Entry 5MPP (electron microscopy, 3.90 A resolution); this record covers chains A and q of the 60 polymer chains in the assembly.

# Chain A (and q)
Molecule: 6,7-dimethyl-8-ribityllumazine synthase
Source organism: Aquifex aeolicus
Notes: EC 2.5.1.78; chain q of this document is another copy of the same molecule, construct and numbering; everything in this record applies to it too
UniProt: O66529 (RISB_AQUAE); residues 1-154 here = UniProt positions 1-154
Chain sequence (154 residues; numbered 1 to 154; the number before each row is that of its first residue):
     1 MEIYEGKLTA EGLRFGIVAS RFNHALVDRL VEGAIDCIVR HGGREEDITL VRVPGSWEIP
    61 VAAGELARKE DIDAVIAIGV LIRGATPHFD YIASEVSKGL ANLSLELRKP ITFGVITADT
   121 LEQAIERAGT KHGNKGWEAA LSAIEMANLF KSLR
Sequence notes: conflict Glu2 (Gln in O66529)
Curated features (UniProtKB/Swiss-Prot):
  - active site: His88 (Proton donor)
  - binding site (5-amino-6-(D-ribitylamino)uracil): Phe22, Asn23, Ser56 to Glu58, Val80 to Ile82, Phe113, Lys135
  - binding site ((2S)-2-hydroxy-3-oxobutyl phosphate): Ala85, Thr86, Arg127

# Chain A / chain q interface
Residue-residue contacts (13):
  Gly6(A) - Arg40(q)
  Lys7(A) - Arg40(q)
  Leu8(A) - Arg40(q)  hydrogen bond (backbone-backbone)
  Leu8(A) - His41(q)
  Arg40(A) - Gly6(q)
  Arg40(A) - Lys7(q)
  Arg40(A) - Leu8(q)  hydrogen bond (backbone-backbone)
  Arg40(A) - Glu145(q)  salt bridge
  His41(A) - Leu8(q)
  His41(A) - His41(q)  hydrogen bond
  Trp137(A) - Leu141(q)  hydrophobic
  Leu141(A) - Trp137(q)  hydrophobic
  Glu145(A) - Arg40(q)  salt bridge
Also at the interface, not in a pair above, chain A (10 interface residues in all): Thr9, Val39
Also at the interface, not in a pair above, chain q (10 interface residues in all): Thr9, Val39

# In short
The chain A/chain q interface involves 10 residues from each chain; the contacts include 3 hydrogen bonds and
2 salt bridges. Among the polar pairs are Arg40(A)-Glu145(q), His41(A)-His41(q) and Leu8(A)-Arg40(q).
Chain A and chain q are both 6,7-dimethyl-8-ribityllumazine synthase (Aquifex aeolicus); the structure,
Structure of AaLS-wt, was determined by electron microscopy together with 5MQ3 and 5MQ7 from the same study.
